Entry 9AUE (X-ray diffraction, 1.46 A resolution); this record covers chain A.

# Chain A
Name: 6'-epimerase, C-6' aminotransferase
Source organism: Micromonospora echinospora
UniProtKB: Q70KE6 (Q70KE6_MICEC); residues 1-414 here = UniProt positions 1-414
Amino-acid sequence (415 residues; each row starts with the number of its first residue; numbering starts at 0):
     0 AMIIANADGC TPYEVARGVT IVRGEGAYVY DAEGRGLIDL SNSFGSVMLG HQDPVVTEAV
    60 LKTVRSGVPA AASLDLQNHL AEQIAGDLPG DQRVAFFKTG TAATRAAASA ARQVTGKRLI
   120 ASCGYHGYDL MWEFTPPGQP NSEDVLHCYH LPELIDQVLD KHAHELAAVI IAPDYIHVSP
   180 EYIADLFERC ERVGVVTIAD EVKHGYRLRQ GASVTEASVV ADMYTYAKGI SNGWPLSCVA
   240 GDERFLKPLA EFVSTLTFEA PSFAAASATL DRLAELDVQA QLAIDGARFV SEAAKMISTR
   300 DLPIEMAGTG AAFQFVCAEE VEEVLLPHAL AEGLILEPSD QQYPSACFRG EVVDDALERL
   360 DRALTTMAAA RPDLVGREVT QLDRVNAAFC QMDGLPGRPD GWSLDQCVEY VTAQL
Sequence notes: expression tag (0)
Residues lining bound ligands: 4'-deoxy-4'-aminopyridoxal-5'-phosphate (PMP): Thr98, Gly99, Thr100, Thr103, Tyr124, His125, Gly126, Tyr127, Ala171, Asp199, Val201, Lys202, Lys227
From the paper describing this entry:
  - binding site for 4'-deoxy-4'-aminopyridoxal-5'-phosphate: Gly99, Thr100, Tyr124, Asp199, Lys227, Ser253, Thr254, Leu255
  - self-association interface (contacts with another copy of this molecule); pairs are residue here / residue on that copy: Tyr124-Val252 (water-mediated contact)
  - mutagenesis - C9A, C9S, C9V, K227A: abolished catalytic activity
  - mutagenesis - F43R, Y124F: decreased catalytic activity
  - catalytic residues: Cys9, Asp199, Lys227 (proposed by the authors, not directly observed)
  - catalytic residues: Tyr124

# In short
Bound to chain A: 4'-deoxy-4'-aminopyridoxal-5'-phosphate. From the paper: catalytic residues Cys9, Asp199 and
Lys227 among others; C9A, C9S and C9V, among others, abolish catalytic activity; 6 substitutions were tested
in all.
Chain A is 6'-epimerase, C-6' aminotransferase (Micromonospora echinospora); the structure, Crystal structure
of the holo form of GenB2 in complex with PMP, was determined by X-ray diffraction (same publication as 9AU3
and 9B0C).
